PDB entry 1KBU | X-ray diffraction, 2.20 A resolution | chains C and B of the 4 polymer chains in the assembly

[Chain C]
Molecule: LOXP
Sequence (34 nucleotides; each row starts with the number of its first residue):
     1 ATAAGTTCGT ATAATGTATG CTATACGAAG TTAT

[Chain B]
Protein: Cre recombinase
Organism: Enterobacteria phage P1
UniProtKB: P06956 (RECR_BPP1); residue numbers follow UniProt; this construct covers 2-343
Sequence (349 residues; row label = number of the first residue in the row; numbers below 1 keep their minus sign (Met-5 is residue -5)):
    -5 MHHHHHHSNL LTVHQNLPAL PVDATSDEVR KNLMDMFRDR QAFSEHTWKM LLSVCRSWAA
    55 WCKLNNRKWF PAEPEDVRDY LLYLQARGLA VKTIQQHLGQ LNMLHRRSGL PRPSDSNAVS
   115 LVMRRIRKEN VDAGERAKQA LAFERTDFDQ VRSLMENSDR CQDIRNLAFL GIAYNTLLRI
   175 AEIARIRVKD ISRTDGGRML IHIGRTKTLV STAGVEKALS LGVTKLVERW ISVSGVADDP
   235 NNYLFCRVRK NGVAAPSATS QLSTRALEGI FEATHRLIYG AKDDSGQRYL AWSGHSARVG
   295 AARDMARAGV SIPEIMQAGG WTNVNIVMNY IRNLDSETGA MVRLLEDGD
Unresolved in the structure: -5 to 18, 329-332, 342-343
Construct notes: expression tag (-4 to 1)
Swiss-Prot annotation at these positions:
  - active site: Arg173, His289, Arg292, Trp315, Tyr324 (O-(3'-phospho-DNA)-tyrosine intermediate)
What the authors report for this chain:
  - binding site for LOXP (chain C): Lys86, Lys201
  - catalytic residues: Lys201, Tyr324 (citing earlier work)
  - conformationally variable residues (loop rearrangement, order/disorder transition, side-chain flip): Lys86, Gly198 to Gly208, Asp329 to Thr332
  - mutagenesis - H289A (60-fold): decreased catalytic activity
  - specificity-determining residues: Lys201 (proposed by the authors, not directly observed)

[Interface between chain C and chain B]
Contacting residue pairs (58; chain C residue first):
  DT2(C) with Lys244(B), hydrogen bond to the base
  DA3(C) with Lys244(B), sugar contact
  DA4(C) with Arg154(B), salt bridge to the phosphate; Gln156(B), phosphate contact; Val242(B), sugar contact; Arg243(B), sugar contact; Lys244(B), sugar contact
  DG5(C) with Gln156(B), hydrogen bond to the phosphate; Arg159(B), salt bridge to the phosphate; Arg241(B), phosphate contact; Val242(B), hydrogen bond to the phosphate
  DT6(C) with Arg241(B), sugar contact; Gln255(B), phosphate contact; Leu256(B), phosphate contact; Ser257(B), hydrogen bond to the phosphate; Ala260(B), phosphate contact
  DT7(C) with Ser257(B), base contact; Arg259(B), base contact
  DC8(C) with Arg259(B), base contact
  DG9(C) with Lys43(B), hydrogen bond to the base; Arg50(B), sugar contact
  DT10(C) with Lys43(B), base contact; Ser47(B), hydrogen bond to the phosphate; Arg50(B), salt bridge to the phosphate
  DA11(C) with Met44(B), base contact; Arg81(B), salt bridge to the phosphate; Leu83(B), phosphate contact; Arg282(B), hydrogen bond to the base
  DT12(C) with Met44(B), base contact; Leu83(B), phosphate contact; Ala84(B), hydrogen bond to the phosphate; Lys86(B), sugar contact; Thr87(B), phosphate contact; Gln90(B), base contact; Arg282(B), hydrogen bond to the sugar
  DA13(C) with Lys86(B), phosphate contact; Gln90(B), hydrogen bond to the base; Ala131(B), phosphate contact; Lys132(B), hydrogen bond to the phosphate; Tyr283(B), sugar contact
  DA14(C) with Lys86(B), hydrogen bond to the base; Lys132(B), phosphate contact; Gln133(B), phosphate contact; Lys201(B), hydrogen bond to the base; Ile320(B), sugar contact; Tyr324(B), hydrogen bond to the phosphate
  DT15(C) with Arg173(B), salt bridge to the phosphate; Lys201(B), hydrogen bond to the sugar; Thr202(B), sugar contact; His289(B), salt bridge to the phosphate; Arg292(B), salt bridge to the phosphate; Trp315(B), hydrogen bond to the phosphate; Ile320(B), phosphate contact
  DG16(C) with Thr202(B), sugar contact; Gly314(B), phosphate contact; Trp315(B), phosphate contact; Thr316(B), hydrogen bond to the phosphate; Asn317(B), hydrogen bond to the phosphate
Other interface residues (no listed pair), chain C (17 interface residues in all): DA1, DT17
Other interface residues (no listed pair), chain B (40 interface residues in all): Arg130, Cys240

[Overview]
The interface between chain C and chain B involves 17 residues on one side and 40 on the other, with 18
hydrogen bonds and 7 salt bridges. Among the polar pairs are DT2(C)-Lys244(B), DG9(C)-Lys43(B) and
DA11(C)-Arg282(B). The paper reports catalytic residues Lys201(B) and Tyr324(B); H289A of chain B reduces
catalytic activity.
Here chain C is LOXP and chain B is Cre recombinase (Enterobacteria phage P1). Entry 1KBU (Cre recombinase
bound to a loxp holliday junction) was determined by X-ray diffraction.
